PDB entry 7C8Z | X-ray diffraction, 2.60 A resolution | chains B and F of the 6 polymer chains in the assembly

[Chain B (and F)]
Protein: Salicylate 5-hydroxylase, small oxygenase component
From: Ralstonia sp
Notes: EC 1.14.13.172; chain F of this document is another copy of the same molecule, construct and numbering; everything in this record applies to it too
UniProtKB: O52380 (NAGH_RALSP); numbering as in UniProt (aligned over 1-161)
Chain sequence (161 residues; numbered 1 to 161; the number before each row is that of its first residue):
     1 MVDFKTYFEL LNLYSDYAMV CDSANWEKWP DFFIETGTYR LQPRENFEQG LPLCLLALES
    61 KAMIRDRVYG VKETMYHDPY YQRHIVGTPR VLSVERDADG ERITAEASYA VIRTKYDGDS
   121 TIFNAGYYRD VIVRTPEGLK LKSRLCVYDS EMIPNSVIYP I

[How chain B and chain F interact]
Contacting residue pairs (47; chain B residue first):
  Val-2(B) / Phe-4(F)
  Val-2(B) / Phe-8(F)  hydrophobic
  Asp-3(B) / Phe-4(F)
  Phe-4(B) / Phe-4(F)
  Tyr-7(B) / Phe-4(F)  hydrophobic
  Tyr-7(B) / Phe-8(F)  hydrophobic
  Tyr-7(B) / Leu-11(F)
  Arg-44(B) / Asp-22(F)  hydrogen bond (side chain-backbone)
  Arg-44(B) / Tyr-81(F)
  Arg-44(B) / Arg-83(F)
  Glu-45(B) / Tyr-81(F)
  Ile-85(B) / Ile-85(F)  hydrophobic
  Gly-87(B) / Val-86(F)
  Thr-88(B) / Leu-11(F)
  Thr-88(B) / Ser-15(F)  hydrogen bond (backbone-side chain)
  Thr-88(B) / Val-86(F)  hydrogen bond (backbone-backbone)
  Thr-88(B) / Gly-87(F)
  Thr-88(B) / Pro-89(F)
  Pro-89(B) / Ser-15(F)
  Arg-90(B) / Asn-12(F)
  Arg-90(B) / Ser-15(F)
  Arg-90(B) / Asp-16(F)  salt bridge
  Arg-90(B) / Met-19(F)
  Val-91(B) / Phe-8(F)  hydrophobic
  Val-91(B) / Asn-12(F)  hydrogen bond (backbone-side chain)
  Glu-106(B) / Met-19(F)
  Ala-107(B) / Met-19(F)
  Ser-108(B) / Met-19(F)
  Ser-108(B) / Arg-83(F)  hydrogen bond
  Ser-108(B) / His-84(F)
  Ser-108(B) / Ile-85(F)
  Tyr-109(B) / Ile-85(F)
  Ala-110(B) / Ile-85(F)
  Ala-110(B) / Ile-112(F)  hydrophobic
  Ile-122(B) / Ile-112(F)  hydrophobic
  Ile-122(B) / Ser-120(F)
  Ile-122(B) / Ile-122(F)  hydrophobic
  Gly-126(B) / Arg-83(F)
  Tyr-127(B) / Met-19(F)  hydrophobic
  Tyr-127(B) / Arg-83(F)
  Asp-149(B) / Tyr-81(F)
  Asp-149(B) / Arg-83(F)  salt bridge
  Asp-149(B) / Thr-114(F)
  Ser-150(B) / Ser-120(F)  hydrogen bond
  Glu-151(B) / Tyr-81(F)  hydrogen bond
  Glu-151(B) / Tyr-116(F)
  Met-152(B) / Asp-117(F)
Other interface residues (no listed pair), chain B (26 interface residues in all): Glu-48, Ala-125
Other interface residues (no listed pair), chain F (28 interface residues in all): Val-20, Ser-23, Ala-24, Gln-82, Thr-88, Gly-118, Thr-121

[In short]
26 residues of chain B and 28 residues of chain F are in contact; the contacts include 7 hydrogen bonds and 2
salt bridges. Polar contacts include Arg-90(B)/Asp-16(F), Asp-149(B)/Arg-83(F) and Arg-44(B)/Asp-22(F).
Chain B and chain F are both Salicylate 5-hydroxylase, small oxygenase component (Ralstonia sp); the
structure, Crystal structure of salicylate 5-hydroxylase NagGH (a Rieske non-heme iron-dependent
monooxgenase), was determined by X-ray diffraction.
